PDB entry 7LLY | electron microscopy, 3.30 A resolution | chains A and N of the 6 polymer chains in the assembly

Chain A:
Protein: Guanine nucleotide-binding protein G(s) subunit alpha isoforms short
Source organism: Homo sapiens
UniProtKB: P63092 (GNAS2_HUMAN); numbering as in UniProt (aligned over 1-394)
Chain sequence (394 residues; numbered 1 to 394; the number before each row is that of its first residue):
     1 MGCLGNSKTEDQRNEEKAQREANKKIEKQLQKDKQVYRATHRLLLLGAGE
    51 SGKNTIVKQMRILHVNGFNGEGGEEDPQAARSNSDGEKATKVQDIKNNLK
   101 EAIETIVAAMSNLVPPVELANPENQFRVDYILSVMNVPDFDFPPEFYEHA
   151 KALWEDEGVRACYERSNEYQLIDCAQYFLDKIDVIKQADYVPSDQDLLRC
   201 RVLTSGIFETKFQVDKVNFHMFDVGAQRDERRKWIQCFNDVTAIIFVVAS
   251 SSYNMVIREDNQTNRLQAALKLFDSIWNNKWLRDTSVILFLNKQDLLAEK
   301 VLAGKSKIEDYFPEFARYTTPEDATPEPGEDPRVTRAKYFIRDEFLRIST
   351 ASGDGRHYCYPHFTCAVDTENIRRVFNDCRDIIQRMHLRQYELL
Unresolved in the structure: 1-10, 48-206, 250-263, 293-307
Differences from the reference sequence: conflict Asn54 (Ser in P63092), Ala226 (Gly in P63092), Ala268 (Glu in P63092), Lys271 (Asn in P63092), Asp274 (Lys in P63092), Lys280 (Arg in P63092), Asp284 (Thr in P63092), Thr285 (Ile in P63092)

Chain N:
Protein: Nb35
Source organism: Lama glama
Chain sequence (128 residues; row label = number of the first residue in the row):
     1 QVQLQESGGGLVQPGGSLRLSCAASGFTFSNYKMNWVRQAPGKGLEWVSD
    51 ISQSGASISYTGSVKGRFTISRDNAKNTLYLQMNSLKPEDTAVYYCARCP
   101 APFTRDCFDVTSTTYAYRGQGTQVTVSS
Cystine bridges: Cys22-Cys96, Cys99-Cys107

Chain A / chain N interface:
Pairs across the interface (24):
  Arg228(A) - Thr114(N)
  Asp229(A) - Thr113(N)  hydrogen bond
  Glu230(A) - Asp109(N)
  Glu230(A) - Thr114(N)
  Arg231(A) - Asp109(N)  hydrogen bond (backbone-side chain)
  Arg232(A) - Pro100(N)
  Arg232(A) - Phe108(N)
  Arg232(A) - Asp109(N)  salt bridge
  Asn264(A) - Glu46(N)
  Gln267(A) - Thr61(N)
  Lys271(A) - Trp47(N)
  Ser275(A) - Asp106(N)
  Ser275(A) - Cys107(N)  hydrogen bond (side chain-backbone)
  Ser275(A) - Phe108(N)
  Ile276(A) - Phe108(N)  hydrophobic
  Asn278(A) - Asp106(N)
  Asn279(A) - Asp106(N)  hydrogen bond (backbone-side chain)
  Asn279(A) - Phe108(N)
  Arg283(A) - Arg105(N)
  Tyr311(A) - Gly62(N)
  Tyr311(A) - Ser63(N)  hydrogen bond (backbone-backbone)
  Pro313(A) - Gly62(N)
  Glu314(A) - Lys65(N)  salt bridge
  Asp354(A) - Arg105(N)  salt bridge
Other interface residues (no listed pair), chain A (22 interface residues in all): Ile235, Leu272, Asp274, Phe312, Ser352
Other interface residues (no listed pair), chain N (19 interface residues in all): Asp50, Ser59, Ser112, Tyr115, Tyr117

In short:
Chain A and chain N form an interface of 22 and 19 residues respectively, with 5 hydrogen bonds and 3 salt
bridges. Polar contacts include Arg232(A)-Asp109(N), Glu314(A)-Lys65(N) and Asp354(A)-Arg105(N).
Chain A is Guanine nucleotide-binding protein G(s) subunit alpha isoforms short (Homo sapiens) and chain N is
Nb35 (Lama glama); the structure, Oxyntomodulin-bound Glucagon-Like Peptide-1 (GLP-1) Receptor in complex with
Gs protein, was determined by electron microscopy, deposited together with 7LLL.
